6IY3 - chains I and O of the 11 polymer chains in the assembly; structure by electron microscopy, 3.67 A resolution.

# Chain I
Molecule: 147-nt DNA strand
Sequence (147 nucleotides; each row starts with the number of its first residue):
     1 ATCAAAACTG TGCCGCAGTC GGCCGACCTG AGGGTCGCCG GGGTCTGCGG GGGGACCCTC
    61 TGGAAAGTGA AGGATAAGTG ACGAGCGGAG ACGGGATGGC GAACAGACAC AAACACACAA
   121 GAGGTGAATG TTAGGACTGT TGCAGAT

# Chain O
Name: Transcription regulatory protein SNF2
Organism: Saccharomyces cerevisiae (strain ATCC 204508 / S288c)
Notes: EC 3.6.4.-
UniProtKB: P22082 (SNF2_YEAST); residue numbers follow UniProt; this construct covers 670-1348
Amino-acid sequence (679 residues; row label = number of the first residue in the row):
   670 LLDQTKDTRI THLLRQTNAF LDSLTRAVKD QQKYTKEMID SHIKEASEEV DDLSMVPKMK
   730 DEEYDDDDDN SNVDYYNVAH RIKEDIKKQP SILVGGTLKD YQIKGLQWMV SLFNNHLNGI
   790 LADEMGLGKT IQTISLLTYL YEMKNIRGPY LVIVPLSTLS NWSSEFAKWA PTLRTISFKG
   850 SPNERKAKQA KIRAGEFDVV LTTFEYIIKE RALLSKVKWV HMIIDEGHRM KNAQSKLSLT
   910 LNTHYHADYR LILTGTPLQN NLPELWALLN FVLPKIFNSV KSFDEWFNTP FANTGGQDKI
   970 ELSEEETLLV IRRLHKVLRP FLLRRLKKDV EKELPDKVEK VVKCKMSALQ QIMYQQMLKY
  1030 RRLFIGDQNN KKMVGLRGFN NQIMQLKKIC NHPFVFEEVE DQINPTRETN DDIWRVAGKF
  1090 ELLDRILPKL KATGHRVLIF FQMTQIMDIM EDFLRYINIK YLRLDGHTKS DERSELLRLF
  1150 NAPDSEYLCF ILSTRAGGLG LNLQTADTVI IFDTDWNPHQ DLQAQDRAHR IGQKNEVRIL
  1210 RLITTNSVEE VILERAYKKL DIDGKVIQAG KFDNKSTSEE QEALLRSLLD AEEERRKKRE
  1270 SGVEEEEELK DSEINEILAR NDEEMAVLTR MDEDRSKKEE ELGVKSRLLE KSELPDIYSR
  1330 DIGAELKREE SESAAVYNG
Unresolved in the structure: 691-742, 961-966, 1033-1046, 1270-1277, 1310-1313, 1321-1335
Residues lining bound ligands: ADP (adenosine-5'-diphosphate): Thr-766, Leu-767, Lys-768, Gln-771, Glu-793, Met-794, Gly-795, Leu-796, Gly-797, Lys-798, Thr-799, Ile-800, Glu-834, Trp-838
Swiss-Prot annotation at these positions:
  - motif: Asp-894 to His-897 (DEGH box)
  - binding site (ATP): Asp-792 to Thr-799
  - modified residue (Phosphoserine): Ser-716, Ser-1340

# Interface between chain I and chain O
Contacting residue pairs (33):
  DG50(I) / Asn-1049(O)  sugar contact
  DG50(I) / Asn-1050(O)  hydrogen bond to the base
  DG51(I) / Asn-1049(O)  phosphate contact
  DG51(I) / Asn-1050(O)  hydrogen bond to the sugar
  DG51(I) / Met-1053(O)  base contact
  DG52(I) / Met-1053(O)  sugar contact
  DG52(I) / Gln-1054(O)  hydrogen bond to the phosphate
  DG52(I) / Lys-1057(O)  salt bridge to the phosphate
  DG52(I) / Met-1112(O)  phosphate contact
  DG52(I) / Gln-1114(O)  phosphate contact
  DG53(I) / Met-1112(O)  phosphate contact
  DG53(I) / Thr-1113(O)  hydrogen bond to the phosphate
  DG53(I) / Gln-1114(O)  hydrogen bond to the phosphate
  DG54(I) / Thr-1113(O)  phosphate contact
  DG54(I) / Gly-1135(O)  sugar contact
  DG54(I) / Ser-1162(O)  hydrogen bond to the phosphate
  DG54(I) / Arg-1164(O)  phosphate contact
  DA55(I) / Glu-874(O)  base contact
  DA55(I) / Gly-1135(O)  phosphate contact
  DA55(I) / Arg-1142(O)  salt bridge to the phosphate
  DA55(I) / Ala-1165(O)  phosphate contact
  DA55(I) / Gly-1166(O)  hydrogen bond to the phosphate
  DA55(I) / Gly-1167(O)  phosphate contact
  DC56(I) / Leu-825(O)  phosphate contact
  DC56(I) / Ser-826(O)  hydrogen bond to the phosphate
  DC56(I) / Glu-874(O)  sugar contact
  DC57(I) / Leu-825(O)  phosphate contact
  DC57(I) / Glu-874(O)  sugar contact
  DC57(I) / Tyr-875(O)  hydrogen bond to the phosphate
  DC57(I) / Lys-878(O)  phosphate contact
  DC58(I) / Arg-854(O)  salt bridge to the phosphate
  DC58(I) / Tyr-875(O)  phosphate contact
  DC58(I) / Lys-878(O)  salt bridge to the phosphate
Other interface residues (no listed pair), chain O (25 interface residues in all): Gly-849, Ser-850, Pro-851, Asp-1134

# Overview
The interface between chain I and chain O involves 9 residues on one side and 25 on the other, with 9 hydrogen
bonds and 4 salt bridges. Among the polar pairs are DG50(I)/Asn-1050(O), DG51(I)/Asn-1050(O) and
DG52(I)/Gln-1054(O). Ligands of chain O: ADP.
Chain I is a 147-nt DNA strand and chain O is Transcription regulatory protein SNF2 (Saccharomyces cerevisiae
(strain ATCC 204508 / S288c)); the structure, Structure of Snf2-MMTV-A nucleosome complex at shl-2 in ADP
state, was determined by electron microscopy (same publication as 5Z3U, 5Z3V, 5Z3L, 5Z3O and 6IY2).
